8SXG - chains A and D of the 5 polymer chains in the assembly; structure by electron microscopy, 4.14 A resolution (low resolution: residue-level contacts below are approximate; hydrogen-bond / salt-bridge calls are withheld).

Chain A:
Molecule: Probable carboxyl-terminal protease
Source organism: Pseudomonas aeruginosa
UniProt: Q9HU50 (Q9HU50_PSEAE); residue numbers follow UniProt; this construct covers 38-436
Sequence (403 residues; numbered 34 to 436; the number before each row is that of its first residue):
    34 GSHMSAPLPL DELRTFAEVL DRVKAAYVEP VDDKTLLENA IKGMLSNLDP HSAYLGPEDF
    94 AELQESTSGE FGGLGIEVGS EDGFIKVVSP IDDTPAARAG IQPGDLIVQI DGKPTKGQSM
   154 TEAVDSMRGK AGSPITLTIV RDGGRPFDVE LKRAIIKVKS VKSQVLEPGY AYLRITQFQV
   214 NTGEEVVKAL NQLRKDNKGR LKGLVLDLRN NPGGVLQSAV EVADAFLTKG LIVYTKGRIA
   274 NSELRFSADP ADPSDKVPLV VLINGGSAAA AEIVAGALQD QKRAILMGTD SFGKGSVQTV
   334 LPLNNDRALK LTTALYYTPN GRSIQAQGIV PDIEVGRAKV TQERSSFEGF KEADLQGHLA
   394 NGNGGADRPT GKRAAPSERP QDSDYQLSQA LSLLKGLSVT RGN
Disordered / not traced: 34-37, 377-409
Differences from the reference sequence: expression tag (34-37); engineered mutation Ala302 (Ser in Q9HU50)
What the authors report for this chain:
  - mutagenesis - L46A, A50V: unchanged catalytic activity on PA1198
  - mutagenesis - L46K, A50K: abolished catalytic activity on PA1198
  - catalytic residues: Lys327
  - catalytic residues: His84 (proposed by the authors, not directly observed)
  - mutagenesis - S302A, K327A: abolished catalytic activity
  - mutagenesis - H84A, Q331A: decreased catalytic activity
  - mutagenesis - G246M, F325A: decreased catalytic activity on PA1198
  - mutagenesis - S302A (0.76 +/- 0.16 uM): unchanged binding to TPR repeat-containing protein PA4667
  - catalytic residues: Gln331 (citing earlier work)

Chain D:
Molecule: unidentified peptide
Source organism: Escherichia coli BL21(DE3)
Sequence (6 residues; each row starts with the number of its first residue; X marks 6 residues of unknown identity (built as UNK)):
    64 XXXXXX

How chain A and chain D interact:
Chain A side of the interface, 13 residues: Pro245, Gly246, Gly247, Val248, Leu249, Ala302, Lys327, Ser329, Val330, Gln331, Thr332, Val333, Lys343

In short:
Chain A and chain D make no direct contact in this assembly. The paper reports catalytic residues Lys327(A),
His84(A) and Gln331(A); L46K and A50K of chain A abolish catalytic activity on PA1198; 10 substitutions were
tested in all.
Here chain A is Probable carboxyl-terminal protease (Pseudomonas aeruginosa) and chain D is unidentified
peptide (Escherichia coli BL21(DE3)). Entry 8SXG (The C-terminal protease CtpA-LbcA complex of pseudomonas
aeruginosa with the TPR at the low position) was determined by electron microscopy (same publication as 8SXE,
8SXF and 8SXH).
